8Z30 - chains B and C of the 3 polymer chains in the assembly; structure by X-ray diffraction, 2.30 A resolution.

Chain B (and C):
Protein: E3 ubiquitin-protein ligase RNF31
From: Homo sapiens
Notes: EC 2.3.2.31; chain C of this document is another copy of the same molecule, construct and numbering; everything in this record applies to it too
UniProt: Q96EP0 (RNF31_HUMAN); numbering as in UniProt (aligned over 4-179)
Sequence (176 residues; numbered 4 to 179; the number before each row is that of its first residue):
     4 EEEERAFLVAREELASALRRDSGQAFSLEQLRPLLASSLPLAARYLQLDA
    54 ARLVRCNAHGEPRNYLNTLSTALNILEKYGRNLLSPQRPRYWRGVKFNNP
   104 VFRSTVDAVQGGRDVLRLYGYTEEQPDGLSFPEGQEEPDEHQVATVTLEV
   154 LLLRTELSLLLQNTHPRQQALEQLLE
UniProt features mapped onto this chain:
  - natural variant: Leu-72 (L72P: In IMD115)
  - mutagenesis: Tyr-82 (Y82A: Abolished interaction with OTULIN; Y82F: Reduced interaction with OTULIN), Asn-85 (N85A: Reduced interaction with OTULIN), Lys-99 (K99E: Reduced interaction with OTULIN), Asn-101 (N101R: Does not affect interaction with OTULIN), Asn-102 (N102A: Abolished interaction with SPATA2; N102D: Abolished interaction with OTULIN), Val-104 (V104A: Reduced interaction with OTULIN)

How chain B and chain C interact:
Pairs across the interface (17; chain B residue first):
  Arg-55(B) / Arg-55(C)
  Arg-55(B) / Gln-113(C)
  Arg-55(B) / Gly-114(C)
  Arg-55(B) / Asp-117(C)  salt bridge
  Arg-58(B) / Arg-58(C)
  Arg-58(B) / Cys-59(C)  hydrogen bond (side chain-backbone)
  Arg-58(B) / Asn-60(C)  hydrogen bond
  Arg-58(B) / His-62(C)  hydrogen bond (backbone-side chain)
  Arg-58(B) / Gln-113(C)  hydrogen bond
  Cys-59(B) / Arg-58(C)  hydrogen bond (backbone-side chain)
  Cys-59(B) / Cys-59(C)  hydrophobic
  Asn-60(B) / Arg-58(C)  hydrogen bond
  His-62(B) / Arg-58(C)  hydrogen bond (side chain-backbone)
  Gln-113(B) / Arg-55(C)
  Gln-113(B) / Arg-58(C)  hydrogen bond
  Gln-113(B) / Cys-59(C)
  Gly-114(B) / Arg-55(C)
Also at the interface, not in a pair above, chain B (9 interface residues in all): Ala-54, Asp-117
Also at the interface, not in a pair above, chain C (10 interface residues in all): Ala-54, Ala-61

Summary:
Chain B and chain C form an interface of 9 and 10 residues respectively, with 8 hydrogen bonds and 1 salt
bridge. Among the polar pairs are Arg-55(B)/Asp-117(C), Arg-58(B)/Cys-59(C) and Arg-58(B)/Asn-60(C). Curated
annotation (UniProt) lists 6 mutagenesis sites on chain B.
Chain B and chain C are both E3 ubiquitin-protein ligase RNF31 (Homo sapiens); the structure, Crystal
structure of HOIP PUB domain in complex with tolfenamic acid complex, was determined by X-ray diffraction
together with 8Z36 from the same study.
